Entry 2OM2 (X-ray diffraction, 2.20 A resolution); this record covers chains A and B.

# Chain A
Molecule: Guanine nucleotide-binding protein G(i), alpha-1 subunit
Organism: Homo sapiens
Notes: fragment: G{alpha}i1
Reference sequence: P63096 (GNAI1_HUMAN); numbering as in UniProt (aligned over 31-354)
Chain sequence (325 residues; each row starts with the number of its first residue):
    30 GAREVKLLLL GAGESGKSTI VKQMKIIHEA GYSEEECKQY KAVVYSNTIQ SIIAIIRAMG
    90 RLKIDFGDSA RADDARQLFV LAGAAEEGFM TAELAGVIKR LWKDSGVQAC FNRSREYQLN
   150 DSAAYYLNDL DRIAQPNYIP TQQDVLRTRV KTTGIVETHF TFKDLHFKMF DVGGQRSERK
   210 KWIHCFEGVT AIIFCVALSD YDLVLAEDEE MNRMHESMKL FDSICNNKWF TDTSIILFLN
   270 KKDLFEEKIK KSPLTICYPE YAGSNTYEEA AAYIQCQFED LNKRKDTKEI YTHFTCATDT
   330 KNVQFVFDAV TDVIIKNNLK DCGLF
Not modelled in the structure: 350-354
Sequence notes: cloning artifact (30)
Small-molecule neighbours: GDP (guanosine-5'-diphosphate): Ala41, Gly42, Glu43, Ser44, Gly45, Lys46, Ser47, Thr48, Asn149, Asp150, Ser151, Arg176, Arg178, Asp200, Asn269, Lys270, Asp272, Leu273, Thr324, Cys325, Ala326, Thr327
Curated features (UniProtKB/Swiss-Prot):
  - region: Lys35 to Thr48 (G1 motif), Asp173 to Thr181 (G2 motif), Phe196 to Arg205 (G3 motif), Ile265 to Asp272 (G4 motif), Thr324 to Thr329 (G5 motif)
  - binding site (GTP): Glu43 to Thr48, Ser151, Leu175 to Thr181, Asp200 to Gln204, Asn269 to Asp272, Ala326
  - binding site (Mg(2+)): Ser47, Thr181
  - modified residue: Arg178 (ADP-ribosylarginine), Gln204 (Deamidated glutamine), Cys351 (ADP-ribosylcysteine)
  - natural variant: Gly40 (G40C: In NEDHISB; G40R: In NEDHISB), Gly45 (G45D: In NEDHISB), Thr48 (T48I: In NEDHISB; T48K: In NEDHISB), Gln52 (Q52P: In NEDHISB), Ser75 (deletion: In NEDHISB; uncertain significance), Gln172 (deletion: In NEDHISB), Asp173 (D173V: In NEDHISB), Glu186 to Phe189 (deletion: In NEDHISB; uncertain significance), Cys224 (C224Y: In NEDHISB), Lys270 (K270N: In NEDHISB; K270R: In NEDHISB), Asp272 (D272G: In NEDHISB), Ala326 (A326P: In NEDHISB), 1 further natural variant entry in UniProt
  - mutagenesis: Gly42 (G42R: Abolishes switch to an activated conformation and dissociation from beta and gamma subunits upon GTP binding. Abolishes interaction with RGS family members), Glu116 (E116L: Enhances interaction (inactive GDP-bound) with RGS14), Gln147 (Q147L: Enhances interaction (inactive GDP-bound) with RGS14), Glu245 (E245L: Enhances interaction (inactive GDP-bound) with RGS14)

# Chain B
Molecule: Regulator of G-protein signalling 14 GoLoco motif peptide
Reference sequence: Q506M1 (Q506M1_HUMAN); residues 496-531 here correspond to UniProt positions 345-380 (UniProt number = residue number - 151)
Chain sequence (36 residues; row label = number of the first residue in the row):
   496 DIEGLVELLN RVQSSGAHDQ RGLLRKEDLV LPEFLQ

# Interface between chain A and chain B
Pairs across the interface (72; chain A residue first):
  Leu39(A) - Gln508(B)
  Gly40(A) - Gln508(B)  hydrogen bond (backbone-side chain)
  Ala41(A) - Val507(B)
  Gly42(A) - Val507(B)  hydrogen bond (backbone-backbone)
  Gly42(A) - Gln508(B)
  Gly42(A) - Ser510(B)
  Glu43(A) - Gly511(B)
  Glu43(A) - Ala512(B)
  Glu43(A) - Arg516(B)  salt bridge
  Ala71(A) - Leu518(B)
  Val72(A) - Leu518(B)
  Ser75(A) - Gly517(B)  hydrogen bond (side chain-backbone)
  Ser75(A) - Leu518(B)
  Ser75(A) - Leu519(B)  hydrogen bond (side chain-backbone)
  Asn76(A) - Arg516(B)  hydrogen bond (side chain-backbone)
  Asn76(A) - Gly517(B)
  Gln79(A) - Asp514(B)
  Gln79(A) - Gln515(B)
  Gln79(A) - Arg516(B)  hydrogen bond (side chain-backbone)
  Gln79(A) - Gly517(B)  hydrogen bond (side chain-backbone)
  Gln79(A) - Leu518(B)
  Gln79(A) - Asp523(B)
  Ile82(A) - Asp523(B)
  Ala83(A) - Gln515(B)
  Ile85(A) - Phe529(B)
  Ile85(A) - Leu530(B)  hydrophobic
  Arg86(A) - Asp523(B)
  Arg86(A) - Val525(B)  hydrogen bond (side chain-backbone)
  Arg86(A) - Pro527(B)
  Gly89(A) - Phe529(B)
  Ala104(A) - Leu530(B)  hydrophobic
  Arg105(A) - Leu530(B)  hydrogen bond (side chain-backbone)
  Phe108(A) - Leu524(B)
  Phe108(A) - Val525(B)
  Phe108(A) - Leu526(B)  hydrophobic
  Phe108(A) - Pro527(B)
  Ala111(A) - Leu519(B)
  Gly112(A) - Leu524(B)
  Glu116(A) - Leu518(B)
  Gln147(A) - Gly511(B)  hydrogen bond (side chain-backbone)
  Gln147(A) - Ala512(B)
  Gln147(A) - Gln515(B)  hydrogen bond (backbone-side chain)
  Leu148(A) - Gln515(B)
  Asn149(A) - Ala512(B)
  Asn149(A) - Gln515(B)  hydrogen bond (backbone-side chain)
  Arg178(A) - Ala512(B)
  Arg178(A) - Gln515(B)  hydrogen bond (side chain-backbone)
  Arg178(A) - Arg516(B)
  Val179(A) - Arg516(B)  hydrogen bond (backbone-backbone)
  Lys180(A) - Gly517(B)
  Gly202(A) - Gln508(B)
  Gly203(A) - Gln508(B)  hydrogen bond (backbone-backbone)
  Arg205(A) - Asn505(B)
  Ser206(A) - Val501(B)
  Ser206(A) - Asn505(B)  hydrogen bond (backbone-side chain)
  Arg208(A) - Asp496(B)  hydrogen bond (side chain-backbone)
  Arg208(A) - Ile497(B)
  Arg208(A) - Glu498(B)  salt bridge
  Arg208(A) - Val501(B)
  Trp211(A) - Val501(B)
  Trp211(A) - Leu504(B)  hydrophobic
  Trp211(A) - Asn505(B)  hydrogen bond
  Trp211(A) - Gln508(B)
  Ile212(A) - Ile497(B)  hydrophobic
  Phe215(A) - Leu504(B)  hydrophobic
  Arg242(A) - Ser510(B)
  Leu249(A) - Leu500(B)  hydrophobic
  Leu249(A) - Leu503(B)  hydrophobic
  Leu249(A) - Leu504(B)  hydrophobic
  Leu249(A) - Val507(B)  hydrophobic
  Ser252(A) - Leu500(B)
  Ser252(A) - Leu503(B)
Interface residues without a listed pair, chain A (53 interface residues in all): Leu38, Lys46, Ser47, Ile78, Met88, Phe95, Ala101, Thr181, Val201, Glu207, Glu239, Glu245, Lys248, Ile253, Asn256
Interface residues without a listed pair, chain B (29 interface residues in all): Arg506, Ser509, His513
From the paper, about this interface:
  - specific contacts: Glu116(A)-Leu518(B)
  - hot spots on chain A (mutagenesis) - Q147L: increased binding to Regulator of G-protein signalling 14 GoLoco motif peptide (chain B)
  - interface residues, chain B: Gln508(B)
  - hot spots on chain B (mutagenesis) - Q508L (10-fold): decreased binding to Guanine nucleotide-binding protein G(i), alpha-1 subunit (chain A)
  - hot spots on chain B (mutagenesis) - V525W, F529W (Kd 5.9 nM): increased binding to Guanine nucleotide-binding protein G(i), alpha-1 subunit (chain A)

# Summary
53 residues of chain A and 29 residues of chain B are in contact; the contacts include 18 hydrogen bonds and 2
salt bridges. Among the polar pairs are Glu43(A)-Arg516(B), Arg208(A)-Glu498(B) and Gly40(A)-Gln508(B). The
paper describes a contact between Glu116(A) and Leu518(B). From the paper: V525W and F529W of chain B increase
binding to Guanine nucleotide-binding protein G(i), alpha-1 subunit (chain A); the interface residue
Gln508(B); 4 substitutions were tested in all.
Here chain A is Guanine nucleotide-binding protein G(i), alpha-1 subunit (Homo sapiens) and chain B is
Regulator of G-protein signalling 14 GoLoco motif peptide. Entry 2OM2 (Crystal Structure Of Human G[alpha]i1
Bound To The Goloco Motif Of Rgs14) was determined by X-ray diffraction.
